PDB entry 6CP6 | electron microscopy, 3.60 A resolution | chains C and D of the 27 polymer chains in the assembly

Chain C:
Molecule: ATP synthase subunit alpha, mitochondrial
Organism: Saccharomyces cerevisiae (strain ATCC 204508 / S288c)
UniProt: P07251 (ATPA_YEAST); residues 1-510 here correspond to UniProt positions 36-545 (UniProt number = residue number + 35)
Sequence (510 residues; row label = number of the first residue in the row):
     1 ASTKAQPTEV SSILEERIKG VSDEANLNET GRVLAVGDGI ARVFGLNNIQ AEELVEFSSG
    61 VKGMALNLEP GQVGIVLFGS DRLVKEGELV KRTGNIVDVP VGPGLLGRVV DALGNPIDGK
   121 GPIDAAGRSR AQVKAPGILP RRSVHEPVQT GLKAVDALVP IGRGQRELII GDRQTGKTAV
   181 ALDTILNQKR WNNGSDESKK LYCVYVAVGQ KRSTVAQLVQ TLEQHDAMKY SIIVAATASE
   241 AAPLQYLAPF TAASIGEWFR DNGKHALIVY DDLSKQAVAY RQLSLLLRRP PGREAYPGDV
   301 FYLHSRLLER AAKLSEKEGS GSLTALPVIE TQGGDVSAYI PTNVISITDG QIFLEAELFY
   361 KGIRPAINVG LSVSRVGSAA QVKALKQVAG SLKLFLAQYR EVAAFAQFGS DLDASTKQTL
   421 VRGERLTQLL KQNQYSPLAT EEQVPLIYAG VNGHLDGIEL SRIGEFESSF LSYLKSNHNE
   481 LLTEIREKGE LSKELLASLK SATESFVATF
Unresolved in the structure: 1-2
Small-molecule neighbours:
  - ADP (adenosine-5'-diphosphate): Val373, Ser374, Arg375
  - ATP (adenosine-5'-triphosphate): Arg173, Gln174, Thr175, Gly176, Lys177, Thr178, Ala179, Phe359, Arg364, Pro365, Gln432, Asn433, Gln434
Curated features (UniProtKB/Swiss-Prot):
  - binding site (ATP): Gly171 to Thr178
  - site: Ser372 (Required for activity)
  - modified residue (Phosphoserine): Ser22, Ser143

Chain D:
Molecule: ATP synthase subunit beta, mitochondrial
Organism: Saccharomyces cerevisiae (strain ATCC 204508 / S288c)
Notes: EC 7.1.2.2
UniProt: P00830 (ATPB_YEAST); residues 1-478 here correspond to UniProt positions 34-511 (UniProt number = residue number + 33)
Sequence (478 residues; numbered 1 to 478; the number before each row is that of its first residue):
     1 ASAAQSTPIT GKVTAVIGAI VDVHFEQSEL PAILNALEIK TPQGKLVLEV AQHLGENTVR
    61 TIAMDGTEGL VRGEKVLDTG GPISVPVGRE TLGRIINVIG EPIDERGPIK SKLRKPIHAD
   121 PPSFAEQSTS AEILETGIKV VDLLAPYARG GKIGLFGGAG VGKTVFIQEL INNIAKAHGG
   181 FSVFTGVGER TREGNDLYRE MKETGVINLE GESKVALVFG QMNEPPGARA RVALTGLTIA
   241 EYFRDEEGQD VLLFIDNIFR FTQAGSEVSA LLGRIPSAVG YQPTLATDMG LLQERITTTK
   301 KGSVTSVQAV YVPADDLTDP APATTFAHLD ATTVLSRGIS ELGIYPAVDP LDSKSRLLDA
   361 AVVGQEHYDV ASKVQETLQT YKSLQDIIAI LGMDELSEQD KLTVERARKI QRFLSQPFAV
   421 AEVFTGIPGK LVRLKDTVAS FKAVLEGKYD NIPEHAFYMV GGIEDVVAKA EKLAAEAN
Unresolved in the structure: 1-5, 476-478
Small-molecule neighbours: ADP (adenosine-5'-diphosphate): Gly158, Ala159, Gly160, Val161, Gly162, Lys163, Thr164, Val165, Arg190, Glu193, Tyr345, Phe418, Ala421, Phe424, Thr425
Curated features (UniProtKB/Swiss-Prot):
  - binding site (ATP): Gly157 to Thr164
  - modified residue: Thr79 (Phosphothreonine), Thr204 (Phosphothreonine), Ser340 (Phosphoserine)

Interface between chain C and chain D:
Pairs across the interface (96; chain C residue first):
  Leu46(C) - Arg72(D)  hydrogen bond (backbone-side chain)
  Asn47(C) - Val71(D)
  Asn47(C) - Arg72(D)
  Asn48(C) - Val71(D)
  Ile49(C) - Leu70(D)
  Ile49(C) - Val71(D)
  Ile49(C) - Arg72(D)
  Gln50(C) - Gly69(D)
  Gln50(C) - Leu70(D)
  Gln50(C) - Val71(D)
  Ala51(C) - Thr67(D)
  Ala51(C) - Glu68(D)
  Ala51(C) - Gly69(D)  hydrogen bond (backbone-backbone)
  Ala51(C) - Leu70(D)  hydrogen bond (backbone-backbone)
  Glu52(C) - Glu68(D)
  Asn67(C) - Val16(D)
  Asn67(C) - Ile17(D)
  Asn67(C) - Gly18(D)
  Leu68(C) - Ala15(D)
  Leu68(C) - Val16(D)  hydrogen bond (backbone-backbone)
  Leu68(C) - Leu70(D)
  Leu68(C) - Arg72(D)
  Glu69(C) - Arg72(D)  hydrogen bond (backbone-side chain)
  Pro70(C) - Thr14(D)
  Pro70(C) - Ala15(D)  hydrophobic
  Gln72(C) - Arg72(D)  hydrogen bond (backbone-side chain)
  Val73(C) - Arg72(D)
  Ile96(C) - Glu68(D)
  Ile96(C) - Gly69(D)
  Arg130(C) - Gln43(D)
  Arg130(C) - Glu68(D)  salt bridge
  Gln132(C) - Glu68(D)
  Ala135(C) - Asn223(D)
  Pro136(C) - Thr191(D)
  Gly137(C) - Thr191(D)
  Ile138(C) - Thr191(D)
  Ile138(C) - Gly194(D)
  Ile138(C) - Asn195(D)
  Ile138(C) - Phe219(D)  hydrophobic
  Leu139(C) - Asp104(D)
  Leu139(C) - Glu105(D)
  Arg141(C) - Thr191(D)
  Arg141(C) - Arg192(D)
  Arg141(C) - Asn195(D)  hydrogen bond (backbone-side chain)
  Arg142(C) - Asn195(D)
  Arg142(C) - Arg199(D)
  Ser143(C) - Asn195(D)
  Ser143(C) - Asp196(D)  hydrogen bond
  Ser143(C) - Arg199(D)
  Arg289(C) - Gly18(D)
  Pro290(C) - Ala270(D)
  Arg293(C) - Val279(D)
  Gly298(C) - Glu267(D)
  Phe301(C) - Arg229(D)
  Phe301(C) - Arg260(D)
  Phe301(C) - Gln263(D)
  Phe301(C) - Glu267(D)
  Tyr302(C) - Asn223(D)
  Tyr302(C) - Glu224(D)
  Tyr302(C) - Pro225(D)  hydrophobic
  Tyr302(C) - Arg229(D)
  Ser305(C) - Met222(D)  hydrogen bond (side chain-backbone)
  Glu309(C) - Thr191(D)  hydrogen bond
  Glu309(C) - Met222(D)
  Ser337(C) - Ala314(D)
  Thr342(C) - Tyr311(D)
  Thr342(C) - Ala314(D)
  Asn343(C) - Gln263(D)
  Ile345(C) - Ala159(D)  hydrophobic
  Ile345(C) - Arg190(D)  hydrogen bond (backbone-side chain)
  Ser346(C) - Arg190(D)  hydrogen bond (backbone-side chain)
  Ser346(C) - Arg260(D)
  Ser346(C) - Tyr311(D)  hydrogen bond
  Ile347(C) - Arg190(D)  hydrogen bond (backbone-side chain)
  Ile347(C) - Met222(D)  hydrophobic
  Thr348(C) - Arg190(D)  hydrogen bond (backbone-side chain)
  Asp349(C) - Arg190(D)  salt bridge
  Asp349(C) - Arg192(D)  salt bridge
  Leu371(C) - Glu341(D)
  Arg375(C) - Ala159(D)
  Arg375(C) - Gly160(D)
  Arg375(C) - Arg190(D)
  Arg375(C) - Arg192(D)
  Arg375(C) - Phe424(D)
  Val376(C) - Arg192(D)
  Val376(C) - Phe424(D)
  Ser378(C) - Val423(D)  hydrogen bond (side chain-backbone)
  Leu394(C) - Gly343(D)
  Leu394(C) - Tyr458(D)
  Gln398(C) - Tyr458(D)
  Glu401(C) - Leu342(D)
  Glu401(C) - Arg412(D)  salt bridge
  Phe405(C) - Arg408(D)
  Phe408(C) - Ile390(D)
  Phe408(C) - Leu391(D)
  Phe408(C) - Gly392(D)
Other interface residues (no listed pair), chain C (57 interface residues in all): Gly45, Leu66, Lys134, Pro291, Asp299, Arg306, Ser374, Ser410
Other interface residues (no listed pair), chain D (59 interface residues in all): Asp65, Gly66, Ile95, Ile103, Gln221, Pro226, Leu271, Pro276, Gly280, Pro313, Asp394, His455

Overview:
57 residues of chain C and 59 residues of chain D are in contact; the contacts include 16 hydrogen bonds and 4
salt bridges. Polar contacts include Arg130(C)-Glu68(D), Asp349(C)-Arg190(D) and Asp349(C)-Arg192(D). ADP is
bound between chain C and chain D. Ligands of chain C: ATP.
Chain C is ATP synthase subunit alpha, mitochondrial and chain D is ATP synthase subunit beta, mitochondrial,
both from Saccharomyces cerevisiae (strain ATCC 204508 / S288c); the structure, Monomer yeast ATP synthase
(F1Fo) reconstituted in nanodisc, was determined by electron microscopy (same publication as 6CP3, 6CP5 and
6CP7).
